8TMC - chains A and E of the 9 polymer chains in the assembly; structure by electron microscopy, 3.30 A resolution.

[Chain A (and E)]
Molecule: Cobalt/magnesium transport protein CorA
Organism: Thermotoga maritima
Notes: chain E of this document is another copy of the same molecule, construct and numbering; everything in this record applies to it too
UniProt: Q9WZ31 (CORA_THEMA); residues 1-351 here = UniProt positions 1-351
Sequence (373 residues; each row starts with the number of its first residue; numbers below 1 keep their minus sign (Met-21 is residue -21)):
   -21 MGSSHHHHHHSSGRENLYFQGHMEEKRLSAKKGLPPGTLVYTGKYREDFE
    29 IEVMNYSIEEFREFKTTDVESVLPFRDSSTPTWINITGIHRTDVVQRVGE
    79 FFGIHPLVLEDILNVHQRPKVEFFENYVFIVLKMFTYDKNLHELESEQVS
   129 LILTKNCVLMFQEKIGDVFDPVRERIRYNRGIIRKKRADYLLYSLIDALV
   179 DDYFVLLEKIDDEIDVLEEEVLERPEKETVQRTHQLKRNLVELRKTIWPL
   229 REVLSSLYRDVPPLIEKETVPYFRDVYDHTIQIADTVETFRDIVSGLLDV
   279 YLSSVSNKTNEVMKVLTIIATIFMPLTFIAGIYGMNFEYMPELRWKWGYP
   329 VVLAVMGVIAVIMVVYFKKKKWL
Unresolved in the structure: -21 to 6 (chain E: -21 to 3, 351)
Construct notes: initiating methionine (-21); expression tag (-20 to 0)
Ion coordination: Mg2+ near Asn314 (its only coordinating residue here)
Curated features (UniProtKB/Swiss-Prot):
  - motif: Gly312 to Asn314 (Probable selectivity filter)
  - site: Asn288 (Essential for ion permeation), Leu294 (Important for closing the ion permeation pathway in the closed state), Thr295 (Threonine that confers selectivity for Co(2+) transport)
  - mutagenesis: Asp89 (D89F/K: Decreases ion transport), Asp253 (D253K: Increases protein stability. Decreases ion transport), Leu280 (L280A: Decreases ion transport), Asn288 (N288L: Abolishes Co(2+) uptake), Met291 (M291A: No effect on ion transport), Leu294 (L294A/V: Increases ion transport by suppression of an obstruction in the transmembrane ion permeation pathway), Thr295 (T295L: Strongly reduces Co(2+) uptake. Abolishes Co(2+) uptake; when associated with L-299; T295M: Strongly reduces Co(2+) uptake ...), Thr299 (T299L: Reduces Co(2+) uptake. Abolishes Co(2+) uptake; when associated with L-295; T299M: No effect on Co(2+) uptake; T299S: Abolishes Co(2+) uptake), Pro303 (P303A/G/I: Increases ion transport by suppression of a kink in the transmembrane ion permeation pathway), Thr305 (T305L: Abolishes Co(2+) uptake), Ile310 (I310A: Increases ion transport), Tyr311 (Y311A: Abolishes pentamerization. Abolishes ion transport; Y311F: No effect on pentamerization. No effect on ion transport), 7 further mutagenesis entries in UniProt

[Chain A / chain E interface]
Contacting residue pairs (74; chain A residue first):
  Arg96(A) with Gln260(E), hydrogen bond
  Glu204(A) with Asn285(E)
  Lys205(A) with Ser282(E); Asn285(E)
  Val208(A) with Val278(E), hydrophobic
  Gln209(A) with Leu200(E)
  His212(A) with Glu196(E), salt bridge; Leu200(E); Leu275(E)
  Arg216(A) with Asp193(E), salt bridge; Glu196(E), salt bridge; Ile271(E)
  Val219(A) with Thr267(E); Ile271(E), hydrophobic
  Arg222(A) with Asp263(E), salt bridge
  Trp226(A) with Asp263(E)
  Arg269(A) with Asp270(E), salt bridge
  Leu276(A) with Asp277(E); Ser281(E)
  Tyr279(A) with Ser281(E); Asn285(E), hydrogen bond
  Leu280(A) with Leu280(E), hydrophobic; Ser281(E); Ser284(E)
  Val283(A) with Ser284(E); Asn285(E)
  Lys286(A) with Asn288(E)
  Thr287(A) with Asn288(E), hydrogen bond; Met291(E)
  Glu289(A) with Trp350(E)
  Val290(A) with Met291(E), hydrophobic; Thr295(E); Trp350(E), hydrophobic
  Met291(A) with Met291(E), hydrophobic
  Val293(A) with Thr295(E); Thr299(E)
  Leu294(A) with Thr295(E); Ala298(E), hydrophobic
  Ile297(A) with Thr299(E); Pro303(E)
  Phe301(A) with Met302(E); Pro303(E), hydrophobic; Phe306(E), hydrophobic
  Met302(A) with Met302(E), hydrophobic
  Leu304(A) with Phe306(E), hydrophobic
  Thr305(A) with Phe306(E)
  Ala308(A) with Gly309(E); Ile310(E); Met313(E)
  Tyr311(A) with Met313(E); Asn314(E), hydrogen bond (backbone-backbone); Phe315(E), hydrophobic
  Gly312(A) with Met313(E); Asn314(E), hydrogen bond (backbone-side chain)
  Met313(A) with Asn314(E), hydrogen bond (backbone-side chain)
  Asn314(A) with Asn314(E), hydrogen bond
  Glu320(A) with Asn314(E); Phe315(E); Glu316(E)
  Leu321(A) with Glu316(E)
  Arg322(A) with Glu316(E); Tyr317(E), hydrogen bond (side chain-backbone); Met318(E); Pro319(E)
  Gly326(A) with Phe315(E)
  Tyr327(A) with Ile310(E), hydrogen bond (side chain-backbone); Tyr311(E); Phe315(E), hydrophobic; Pro319(E); Glu320(E), hydrogen bond
  Val330(A) with Phe315(E), hydrophobic
  Leu331(A) with Ile310(E), hydrophobic
  Met334(A) with Phe306(E), hydrophobic; Ile310(E), hydrophobic
Other interface residues (no listed pair), chain A (42 interface residues in all): Lys223, Ala298
Other interface residues (no listed pair), chain E (43 interface residues in all): Asp189, Ile192, Gly274, Lys292, Leu294, Thr305, Phe345

[Summary]
The interface between chain A and chain E involves 42 residues on one side and 43 on the other; the contacts
include 10 hydrogen bonds and 5 salt bridges. Polar pairs include His212(A)-Glu196(E), Arg216(A)-Asp193(E) and
Arg216(A)-Glu196(E). UniProt lists 19 mutagenesis sites on chain A.
Both chains are Cobalt/magnesium transport protein CorA (Thermotoga maritima). Entry 8TMC (Cryo-EM structure
of CorA in complex with conformation-specific synthetic antibody C12 and 20 mM MgCl2, State ...) was
determined by electron microscopy.
